Entry 3S6A (X-ray diffraction, 2.20 A resolution); this record covers chain A.

== Chain A ==
Protein: Cell filamentation protein Fic-related protein
Source organism: Neisseria meningitidis
UniProt: Q7DDR9 (Q7DDR9_NEIMB); residue numbers follow UniProt; this construct covers 11-191
Sequence (188 residues; each row starts with the number of its first residue):
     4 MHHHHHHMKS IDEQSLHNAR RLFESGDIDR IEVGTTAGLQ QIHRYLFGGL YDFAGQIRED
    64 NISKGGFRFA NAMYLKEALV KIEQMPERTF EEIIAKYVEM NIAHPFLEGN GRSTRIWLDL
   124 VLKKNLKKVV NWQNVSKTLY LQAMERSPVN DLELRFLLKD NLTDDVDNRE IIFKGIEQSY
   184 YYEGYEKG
Unresolved in the structure: 4-11, 190-191
Construct notes: expression tag (4-10)
Residues lining bound ligands: AMP-PNP (ANP; phosphoaminophosphonic acid-adenylate ester): Tyr-54, Lys-67, Gly-68, Phe-70, Phe-72, Tyr-100, Asn-104, His-107, Glu-111, Gly-112, Asn-113, Gly-114, Arg-115, Arg-118, Tyr-143, Leu-144, Met-147, Glu-148, Glu-186
UniProt features mapped onto this chain:
  - motif: Ser-182 to Gly-187 (Inhibitory (S/T)XXXE(G/N) motif)
  - binding site (ATP): Lys-67, Asn-104 to His-107, Gly-112 to Arg-118, Lys-140 to Tyr-143, Glu-186
  - modified residue: Tyr-183 (O-AMP-tyrosine)
  - mutagenesis: Ser-182 (S182A: Promotes adenylyltransferase activity; when associated with A-186), Glu-186 (E186A: Promotes adenylyltransferase activity; when associated with A-182; E186G: Promotes adenylyltransferase activity)

== Overview ==
Bound to chain A: AMP-PNP. Curated annotation (UniProt) lists 17 ATP-binding residues and 2 mutagenesis sites.
Chain A is Cell filamentation protein Fic-related protein (Neisseria meningitidis); the structure, Fic protein
from NEISSERIA MENINGITIDIS in complex with AMPPNP, was determined by X-ray diffraction (same publication as
3SN9).
